Entry 4BBS (X-ray diffraction, 3.60 A resolution); this record covers chains A and E of the 16 polymer chains in the assembly.

== Chain A ==
Name: DNA-directed RNA polymerase II subunit RPB1
Source organism: Saccharomyces cerevisiae
Notes: EC 2.7.7.6
Reference sequence: P04050 (RPB1_YEAST); numbering as in UniProt (aligned over 1-1733)
Sequence (1733 residues; each row starts with the number of its first residue):
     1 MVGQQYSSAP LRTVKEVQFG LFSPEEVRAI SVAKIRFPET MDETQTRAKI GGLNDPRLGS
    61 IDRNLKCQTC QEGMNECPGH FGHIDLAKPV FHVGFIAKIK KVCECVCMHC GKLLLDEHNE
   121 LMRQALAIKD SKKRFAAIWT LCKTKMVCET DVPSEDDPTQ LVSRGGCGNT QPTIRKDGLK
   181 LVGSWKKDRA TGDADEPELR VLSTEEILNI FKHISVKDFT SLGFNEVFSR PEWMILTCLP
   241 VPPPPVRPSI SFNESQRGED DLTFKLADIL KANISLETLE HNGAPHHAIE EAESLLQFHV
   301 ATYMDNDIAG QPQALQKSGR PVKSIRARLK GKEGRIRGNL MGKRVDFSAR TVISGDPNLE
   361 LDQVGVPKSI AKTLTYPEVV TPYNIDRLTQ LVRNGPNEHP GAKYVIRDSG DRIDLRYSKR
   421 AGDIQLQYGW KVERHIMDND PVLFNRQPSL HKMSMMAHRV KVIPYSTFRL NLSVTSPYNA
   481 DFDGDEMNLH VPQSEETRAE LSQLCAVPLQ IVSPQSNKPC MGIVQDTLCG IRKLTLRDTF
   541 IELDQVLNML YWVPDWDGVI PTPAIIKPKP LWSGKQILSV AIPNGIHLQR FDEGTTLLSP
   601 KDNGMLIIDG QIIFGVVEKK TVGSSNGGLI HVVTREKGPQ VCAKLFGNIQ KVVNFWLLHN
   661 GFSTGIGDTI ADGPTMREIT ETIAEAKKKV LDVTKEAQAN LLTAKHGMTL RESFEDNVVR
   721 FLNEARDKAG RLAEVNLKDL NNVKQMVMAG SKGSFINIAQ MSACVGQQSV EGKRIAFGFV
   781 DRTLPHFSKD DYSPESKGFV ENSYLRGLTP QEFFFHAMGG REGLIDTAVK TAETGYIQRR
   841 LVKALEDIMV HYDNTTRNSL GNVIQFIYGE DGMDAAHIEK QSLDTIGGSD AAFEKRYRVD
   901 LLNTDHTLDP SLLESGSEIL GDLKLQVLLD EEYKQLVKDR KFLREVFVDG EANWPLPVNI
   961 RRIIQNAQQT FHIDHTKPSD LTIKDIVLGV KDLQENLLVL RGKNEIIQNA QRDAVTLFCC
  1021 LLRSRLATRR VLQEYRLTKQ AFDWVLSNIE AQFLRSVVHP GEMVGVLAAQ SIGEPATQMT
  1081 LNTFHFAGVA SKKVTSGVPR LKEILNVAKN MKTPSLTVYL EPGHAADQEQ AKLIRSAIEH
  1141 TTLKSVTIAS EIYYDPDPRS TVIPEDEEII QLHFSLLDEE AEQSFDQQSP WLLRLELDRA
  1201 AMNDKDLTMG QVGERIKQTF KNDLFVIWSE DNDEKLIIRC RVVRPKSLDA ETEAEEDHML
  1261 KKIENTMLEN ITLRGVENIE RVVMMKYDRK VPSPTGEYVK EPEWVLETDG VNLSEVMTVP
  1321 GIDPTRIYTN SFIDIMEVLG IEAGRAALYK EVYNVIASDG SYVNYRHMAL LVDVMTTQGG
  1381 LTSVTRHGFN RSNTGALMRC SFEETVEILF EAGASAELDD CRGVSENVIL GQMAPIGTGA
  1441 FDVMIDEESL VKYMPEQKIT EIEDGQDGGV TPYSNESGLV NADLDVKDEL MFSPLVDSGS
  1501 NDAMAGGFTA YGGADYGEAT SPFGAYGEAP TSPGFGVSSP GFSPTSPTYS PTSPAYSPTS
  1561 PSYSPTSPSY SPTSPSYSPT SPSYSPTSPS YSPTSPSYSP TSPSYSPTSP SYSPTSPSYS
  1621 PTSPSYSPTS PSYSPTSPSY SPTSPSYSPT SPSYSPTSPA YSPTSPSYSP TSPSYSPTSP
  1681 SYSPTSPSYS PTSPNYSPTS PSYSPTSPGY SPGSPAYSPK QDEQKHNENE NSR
Disordered / not traced: 1-2, 187-194, 1087-1092, 1176-1186, 1245-1253, 1456-1733
Ion coordination: Zn2+ site 1: C67, C70, C77, H80; Zn2+ site 2: C107, C110, C148, C167; Mg2+ site 1: D481 (shared with 1 residue of chain P)
UniProt features mapped onto this chain:
  - region: P248 to D260 (Lid loop), N306 to K323 (Rudder loop), P810 to E822 (Bridging helix)
  - binding site (Zn(2+)): C67, C70, C77, H80, C107, C110, C148, C167
  - binding site (Mg(2+)): D481, D483, D485
  - modified residue: T1471 (Phosphothreonine)
  - cross-link (Glycyl lysine isopeptide (Lys-Gly)): K695 (interchain with G-Cter in ubiquitin), K1246 (interchain with G-Cter in ubiquitin), K1350 (interchain with G-Cter in ubiquitin)
  - natural variant: S1653 to P1659 (deletion: In strain: A364A)
  - mutagenesis: K1246 (K1246R: Impairs ubiquitination during transcription stress)
From the paper describing this entry:
  - Mg2+ coordination: D481

== Chain E ==
Name: DNA-directed RNA polymerases I, II, and III subunit rpabc 1
Source organism: Saccharomyces cerevisiae
Reference sequence: P20434 (RPAB1_YEAST); residue numbers follow UniProt; this construct covers 1-215
Sequence (215 residues; row label = number of the first residue in the row):
     1 MDQENERNIS RLWRAFRTVK EMVKDRGYFI TQEEVELPLE DFKAKYCDSM GRPQRKMMSF
    61 QANPTEESIS KFPDMGSLWV EFCDEPSVGV KTMKTFVIHI QEKNFQTGIF VYQNNITPSA
   121 MKLVPSIPPA TIETFNEAAL VVNITHHELV PKHIRLSSDE KRELLKRYRL KESQLPRIQR
   181 ADPVALYLGL KRGEVVKIIR KSETSGRYAS YRICM
Disordered / not traced: 1

== How chain A and chain E interact ==
Contacting residue pairs - 82 pairs, chain A then chain E:
  R857(A) - Y168(E)  hydrogen bond (side chain-backbone)
  R857(A) - L170(E)
  L860(A) - Q174(E)
  G861(A) - Q174(E)
  N862(A) - S173(E)  hydrogen bond (side chain-backbone)
  N862(A) - Q174(E)
  N862(A) - R177(E)
  V863(A) - L170(E)  hydrophobic
  V863(A) - Q174(E)  hydrogen bond (backbone-backbone)
  V863(A) - P176(E)
  Q865(A) - Y208(E)
  F866(A) - Y168(E)  hydrophobic
  F866(A) - Y208(E)  hydrogen bond (backbone-side chain)
  F866(A) - A209(E)
  F866(A) - Y211(E)
  G869(A) - T204(E)  hydrogen bond (backbone-side chain)
  E870(A) - R200(E)  salt bridge
  E870(A) - S202(E)  hydrogen bond
  E870(A) - T204(E)
  E870(A) - S205(E)  hydrogen bond (backbone-side chain)
  E870(A) - Y208(E)
  D871(A) - T204(E)
  F942(A) - G206(E)
  F942(A) - R207(E)
  E945(A) - K201(E)  salt bridge
  V946(A) - K201(E)
  V946(A) - S202(E)
  V946(A) - G206(E)
  W954(A) - E203(E)
  L956(A) - T204(E)
  N1004(A) - R167(E)
  I1006(A) - E163(E)
  I1006(A) - L164(E)  hydrophobic
  I1007(A) - Y168(E)  hydrophobic
  A1010(A) - Y168(E)
  D1013(A) - S205(E)
  D1013(A) - R207(E)  salt bridge
  A1014(A) - S205(E)
  T1016(A) - S205(E)
  T1016(A) - R207(E)  hydrogen bond
  L1017(A) - E203(E)
  L1017(A) - T204(E)
  L1017(A) - S205(E)  hydrogen bond (backbone-backbone)
  L1017(A) - G206(E)
  M1317(A) - V142(E)  hydrophobic
  T1318(A) - R11(E)  hydrogen bond
  T1318(A) - R14(E)  hydrogen bond (backbone-side chain)
  T1318(A) - V141(E)
  P1324(A) - H147(E)
  T1325(A) - H146(E)
  T1325(A) - H147(E)  hydrogen bond (backbone-side chain)
  T1325(A) - E148(E)  hydrogen bond (backbone-backbone)
  R1326(A) - E148(E)
  I1327(A) - H147(E)  hydrogen bond (backbone-side chain)
  E1337(A) - P183(E)
  V1338(A) - I144(E)
  V1338(A) - P183(E)
  L1339(A) - I144(E)  hydrophobic
  L1339(A) - H147(E)
  L1339(A) - V150(E)
  L1339(A) - V184(E)
  G1340(A) - D182(E)
  G1340(A) - P183(E)
  I1341(A) - D182(E)  hydrogen bond (backbone-side chain)
  I1341(A) - R212(E)
  E1342(A) - P151(E)
  E1342(A) - H153(E)
  E1342(A) - I198(E)
  E1342(A) - R200(E)  salt bridge
  E1342(A) - R212(E)  salt bridge
  A1343(A) - L149(E)
  R1345(A) - R200(E)
  Y1349(A) - E203(E)  hydrogen bond
  Y1365(A) - E203(E)
  Y1365(A) - T204(E)
  T1376(A) - R212(E)  hydrogen bond (backbone-side chain)
  T1377(A) - P176(E)
  T1377(A) - R177(E)  hydrogen bond (backbone-backbone)
  Q1378(A) - R177(E)  hydrogen bond
  Q1378(A) - M215(E)
  G1379(A) - R177(E)
  G1379(A) - Q179(E)
Other interface residues (no listed pair), chain A (54 interface residues in all): I867, F947, P1320, Y1328, I1335, M1336, A1346, A1347, R1366, D1373, G1380
Other interface residues (no listed pair), chain E (44 interface residues in all): A138, R169, L175, I178, S210

== Overview ==
The interface between chain A and chain E involves 54 residues on one side and 44 on the other, with 19
hydrogen bonds and 5 salt bridges. Among the polar pairs are E870(A)-R200(E), E945(A)-K201(E) and
D1013(A)-R207(E). From the paper: Mg2+ coordination by D481(A).
Chain A is DNA-directed RNA polymerase II subunit RPB1 and chain E is DNA-directed RNA polymerases I, II, and
III subunit rpabc 1, both from Saccharomyces cerevisiae; the structure, Structure of an initially transcribing
RNA polymerase II-TFIIB complex, was determined by X-ray diffraction, deposited together with 4BBR.
